PDB entry 7DU5 | X-ray diffraction, 2.65 A resolution | chains A and C of the 3 polymer chains in the assembly

== Chain A ==
Protein: Endoribonuclease MazF9
From: Mycobacterium tuberculosis H37Rv
Notes: EC 3.1.-.-
UniProt: P71650 (MAZF9_MYCTU); residue numbers follow UniProt; this construct covers 2-118
Sequence (122 residues; each row starts with the number of its first residue; numbers below 1 keep their minus sign (Gly-3 is residue -3)):
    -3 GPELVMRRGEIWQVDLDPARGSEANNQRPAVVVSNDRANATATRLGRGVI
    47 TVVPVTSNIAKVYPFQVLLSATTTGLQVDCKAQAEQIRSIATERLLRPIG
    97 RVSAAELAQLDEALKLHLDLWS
Not modelled in the structure: -3 to 1
Differences from the reference sequence: expression tag (-3 to 1)

== Chain C ==
Protein: A fragment of MazE-mt1
Sequence (17 residues; numbered 42 to 58; the number before each row is that of its first residue):
    42 TLEDDYANAWQEWSAAG
Not modelled in the structure: 57-58
Reported in the primary citation:
  - conformationally variable residues (side-chain flip): Trp54

== Interface between chain A and chain C ==
Residue-residue contacts (21; chain A residue first):
  Ser18(A) with Trp51(C)
  Asn21(A) with Ser55(C); Ala56(C)
  Arg24(A) with Ser55(C), hydrogen bond; Ala56(C)
  Thr52(A) with Ser55(C)
  Asn54(A) with Glu53(C), hydrogen bond; Trp54(C), hydrogen bond (side chain-backbone)
  Tyr59(A) with Asp46(C); Asn49(C); Ala50(C), hydrophobic
  Pro60(A) with Leu43(C), hydrophobic; Asp46(C)
  Phe61(A) with Asp46(C); Tyr47(C); Ala50(C), hydrophobic
  Gln62(A) with Ala50(C)
  Lys77(A) with Glu53(C), salt bridge
  Glu81(A) with Tyr47(C); Ala50(C)
  His113(A) with Tyr47(C), hydrogen bond
Interface residues without a listed pair, chain A (16 interface residues in all): Ser53, Lys57, Gln82, Leu112
The authors on this interface:
  - residue pairs: Arg24(A)-Ser55(C), Asn54(A)-Glu53(C), Asn54(A)-Trp54(C), Phe61(A)-Tyr47(C) (pi stacking), Lys77(A)-Glu53(C), His113(A)-Tyr47(C)
  - interface residues, chain C: Tyr47(C), Glu53(C)

== Summary ==
The interface between chain A and chain C involves 16 residues on one side and 10 on the other, with 4
hydrogen bonds and 1 salt bridge. Polar contacts include Lys77(A)-Glu53(C), Arg24(A)-Ser55(C) and
Asn54(A)-Glu53(C). The paper describes contacts between Arg24(A) and Ser55(C), Asn54(A) and Glu53(C) and
Asn54(A) and Trp54(C) among others; pi stacking between Phe61(A) and Tyr47(C). From the paper: interface
residues Tyr47(C) and Glu53(C); conformational variability at Trp54(C).
Here chain A is Endoribonuclease MazF9 (Mycobacterium tuberculosis H37Rv) and chain C is A fragment of
MazE-mt1. Entry 7DU5 (The structure of the M.tb MazF-mt1 toxin in complex with a fragment of cognate
antitoxin) was determined by X-ray diffraction.
